Entry 9DWG (electron microscopy, 3.30 A resolution); this record covers chains B and J of the 12 polymer chains in the assembly.

[Chain B]
Name: Histone H4
Source organism: Homo sapiens
UniProt: P62805 (H4_HUMAN); residues 1-102 here correspond to UniProt positions 2-103 (UniProt number = residue number + 1)
Chain sequence (102 residues; numbered 1 to 102; the number before each row is that of its first residue):
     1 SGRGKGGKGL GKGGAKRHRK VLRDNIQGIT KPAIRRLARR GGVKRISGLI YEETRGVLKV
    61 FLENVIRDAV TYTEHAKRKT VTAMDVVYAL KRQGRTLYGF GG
Unresolved in the structure: 1-21, 102

[Chain J]
Molecule: 601 J strand (non-damaged strand)
Sequence (147 nucleotides; numbered 1 to 147; the number before each row is that of its first residue):
     1 ATCGGATGTA TATATCTGAC ACGTGCCTGG AGACTAGGGA GTAATCCCCT TGGCGGTTAA
    61 AACGCGGGGG ACAGCGCGTA CGTGCGTTTA AGCGGTGCTA GAGCTGTCTA CGACCAATTG
   121 AGCGGCCTCG GCACCGGGAT TCTCGAT

[Chain B / chain J interface]
Residue-residue contacts (11; chain B residue first):
  Arg35(B) with DG82(J), salt bridge to the phosphate
  Arg45(B) with DC81(J), sugar contact; DG82(J), phosphate contact
  Ile46(B) with DC81(J), sugar contact; DG82(J), hydrogen bond to the phosphate
  Ser47(B) with DC81(J), hydrogen bond to the phosphate
  Gly48(B) with DC81(J), hydrogen bond to the phosphate
  Arg78(B) with DA102(J), phosphate contact
  Lys79(B) with DG101(J), phosphate contact; DA102(J), hydrogen bond to the phosphate
  Thr80(B) with DA102(J), hydrogen bond to the phosphate
Interface residues without a listed pair, chain B (9 interface residues in all): Arg39

[Summary]
The interface between chain B and chain J involves 9 residues on one side and 4 on the other, with 5 hydrogen
bonds and 1 salt bridge. Polar contacts include Ile46(B)-DG82(J), Ser47(B)-DC81(J) and Gly48(B)-DC81(J).
Here chain B is Histone H4 (Homo sapiens) and chain J is 601 J strand (non-damaged strand). Entry 9DWG (DNA
Polymerase Beta bound to a nucleosome containing a 1-nt gap at SHL-4.5 (State 1, composite)) was determined by
electron microscopy.
